6RW9 - chains A and C of the 5 polymer chains in the assembly; structure by electron microscopy, 3.27 A resolution.

# Chain A (and C)
Name: Insecticidal toxin protein TcdA4
From: Morganella morganii subsp. morganii
Notes: chain C of this document is another copy of the same molecule, construct and numbering; everything in this record applies to it too
Amino-acid sequence (2469 residues; row label = number of the first residue in the row):
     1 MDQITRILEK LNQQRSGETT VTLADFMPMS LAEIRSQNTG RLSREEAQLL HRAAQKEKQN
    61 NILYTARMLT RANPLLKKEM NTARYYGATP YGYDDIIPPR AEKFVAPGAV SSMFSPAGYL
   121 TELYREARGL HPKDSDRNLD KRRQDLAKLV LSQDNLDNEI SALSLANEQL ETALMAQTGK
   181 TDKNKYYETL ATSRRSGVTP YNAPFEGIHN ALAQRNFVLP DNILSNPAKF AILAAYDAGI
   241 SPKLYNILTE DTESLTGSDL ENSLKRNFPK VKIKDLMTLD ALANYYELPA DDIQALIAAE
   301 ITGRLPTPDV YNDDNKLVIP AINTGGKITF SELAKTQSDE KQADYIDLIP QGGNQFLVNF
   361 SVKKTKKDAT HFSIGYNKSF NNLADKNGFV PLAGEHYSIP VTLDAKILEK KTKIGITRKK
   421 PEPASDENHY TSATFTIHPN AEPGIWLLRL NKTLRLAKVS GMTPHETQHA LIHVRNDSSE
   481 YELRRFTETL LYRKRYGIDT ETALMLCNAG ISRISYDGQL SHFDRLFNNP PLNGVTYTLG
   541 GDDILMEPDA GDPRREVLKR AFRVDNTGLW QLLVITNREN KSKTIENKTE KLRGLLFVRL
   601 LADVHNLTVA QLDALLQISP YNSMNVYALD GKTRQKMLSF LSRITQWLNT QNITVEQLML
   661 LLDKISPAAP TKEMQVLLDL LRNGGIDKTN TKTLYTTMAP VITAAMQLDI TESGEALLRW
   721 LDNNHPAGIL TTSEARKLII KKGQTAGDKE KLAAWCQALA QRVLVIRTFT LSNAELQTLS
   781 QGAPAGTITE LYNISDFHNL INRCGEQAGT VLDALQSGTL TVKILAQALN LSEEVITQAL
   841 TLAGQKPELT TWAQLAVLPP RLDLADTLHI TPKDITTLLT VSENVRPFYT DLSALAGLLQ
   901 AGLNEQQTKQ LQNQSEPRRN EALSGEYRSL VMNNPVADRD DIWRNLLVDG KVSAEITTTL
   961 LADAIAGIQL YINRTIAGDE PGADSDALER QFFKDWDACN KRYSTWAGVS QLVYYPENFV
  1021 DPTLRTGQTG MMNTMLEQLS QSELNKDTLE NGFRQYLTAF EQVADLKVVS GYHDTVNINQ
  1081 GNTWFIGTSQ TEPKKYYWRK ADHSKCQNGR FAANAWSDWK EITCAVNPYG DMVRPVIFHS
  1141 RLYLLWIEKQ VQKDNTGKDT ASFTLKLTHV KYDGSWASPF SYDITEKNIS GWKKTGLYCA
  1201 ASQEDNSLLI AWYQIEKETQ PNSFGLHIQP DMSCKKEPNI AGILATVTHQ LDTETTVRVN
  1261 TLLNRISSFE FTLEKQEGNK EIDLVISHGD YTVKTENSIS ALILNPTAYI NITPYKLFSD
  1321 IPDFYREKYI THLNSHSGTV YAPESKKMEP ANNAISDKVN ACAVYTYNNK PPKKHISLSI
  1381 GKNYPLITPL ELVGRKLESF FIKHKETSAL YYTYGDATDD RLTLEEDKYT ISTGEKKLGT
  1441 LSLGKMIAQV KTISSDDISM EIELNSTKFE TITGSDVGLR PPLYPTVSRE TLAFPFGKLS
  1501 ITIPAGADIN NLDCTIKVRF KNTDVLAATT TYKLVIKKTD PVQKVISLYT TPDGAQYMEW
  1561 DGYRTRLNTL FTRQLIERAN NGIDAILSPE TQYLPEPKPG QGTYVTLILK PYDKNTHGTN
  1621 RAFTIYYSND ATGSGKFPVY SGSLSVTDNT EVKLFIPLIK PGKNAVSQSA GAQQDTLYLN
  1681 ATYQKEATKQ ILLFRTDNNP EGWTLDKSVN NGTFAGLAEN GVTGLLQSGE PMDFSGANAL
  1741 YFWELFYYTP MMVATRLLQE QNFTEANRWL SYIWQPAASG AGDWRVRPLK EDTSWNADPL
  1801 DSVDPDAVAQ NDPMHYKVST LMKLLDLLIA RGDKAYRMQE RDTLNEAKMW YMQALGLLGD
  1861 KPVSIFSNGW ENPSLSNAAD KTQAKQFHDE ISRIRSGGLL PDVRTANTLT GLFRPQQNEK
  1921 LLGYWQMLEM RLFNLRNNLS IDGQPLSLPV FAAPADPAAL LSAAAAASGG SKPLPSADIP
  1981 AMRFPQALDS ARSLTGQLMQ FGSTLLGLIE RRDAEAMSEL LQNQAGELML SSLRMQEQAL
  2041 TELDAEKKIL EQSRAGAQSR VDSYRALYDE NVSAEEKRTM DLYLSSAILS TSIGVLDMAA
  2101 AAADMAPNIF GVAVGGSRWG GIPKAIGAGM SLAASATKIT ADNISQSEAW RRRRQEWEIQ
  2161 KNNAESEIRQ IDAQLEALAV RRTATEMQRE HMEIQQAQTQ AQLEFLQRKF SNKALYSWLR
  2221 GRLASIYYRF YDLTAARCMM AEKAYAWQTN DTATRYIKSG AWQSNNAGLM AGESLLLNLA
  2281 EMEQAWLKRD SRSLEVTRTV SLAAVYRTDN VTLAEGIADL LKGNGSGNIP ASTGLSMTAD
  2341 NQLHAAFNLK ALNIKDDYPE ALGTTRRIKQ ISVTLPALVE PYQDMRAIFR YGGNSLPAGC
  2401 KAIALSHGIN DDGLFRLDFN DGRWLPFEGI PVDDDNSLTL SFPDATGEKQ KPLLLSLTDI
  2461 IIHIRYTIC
Not modelled in the structure: 1-20, 81-99, 1323-1446, 1662-1673, 1904-1905, 2331-2337

# Interface between chain A and chain C
Residue-residue contacts - 33 pairs, chain A then chain C:
  V676(A) - G1969(C)
  V676(A) - N2265(C)
  D679(A) - S1971(C)
  N683(A) - S2259(C)
  N683(A) - G2260(C)
  G684(A) - K2258(C)  hydrogen bond (backbone-side chain)
  K2077(A) - E1043(C)
  M2080(A) - Q1041(C)
  M2080(A) - E1043(C)
  L2084(A) - Q1038(C)
  L2084(A) - Q1041(C)
  L2084(A) - T1048(C)
  I2088(A) - Q1055(C)
  T2091(A) - Q1055(C)
  M2098(A) - P1093(C)
  A2102(A) - P1093(C)  hydrophobic
  M2105(A) - N1127(C)
  V2112(A) - K1153(C)  hydrogen bond (backbone-side chain)
  V2114(A) - K1153(C)
  W2119(A) - Q1150(C)
  I2122(A) - A1125(C)  hydrophobic
  P2123(A) - A1125(C)  hydrophobic
  I2126(A) - T1123(C)
  I2126(A) - A1125(C)  hydrophobic
  M2130(A) - T1123(C)
  T2140(A) - E1037(C)
  N2143(A) - Q1041(C)  hydrogen bond
  I2144(A) - E1037(C)
  I2144(A) - S1040(C)
  S2147(A) - S1040(C)
  S2147(A) - Q1041(C)
  S2147(A) - S1042(C)
  R2151(A) - E1760(C)
Interface residues without a listed pair, chain A (27 interface residues in all): E673, N2071, G2111
Interface residues without a listed pair, chain C (24 interface residues in all): C1124, A1966, Q2263

# In short
Chain A and chain C form an interface of 27 and 24 residues respectively; the contacts include 3 hydrogen
bonds. Among the polar pairs are G684(A)-K2258(C), V2112(A)-K1153(C) and N2143(A)-Q1041(C).
Chain A and chain C are both Insecticidal toxin protein TcdA4 (Morganella morganii subsp. morganii); the
structure, Cryo-EM structure of Morganella morganii TcdA4, was determined by electron microscopy, deposited
together with 6RW6, 6RW8, 6RWA and 6RWB.
